PDB entry 6OKB | electron microscopy, 6.70 A resolution (low resolution: residue-level contacts below are approximate; hydrogen-bond / salt-bridge calls are withheld) | chains H and I of the 13 polymer chains in the assembly

# Chain H (and I)
Molecule: Major capsid protein
Organism: Escherichia phage T5
Notes: chain I of this document is another copy of the same molecule, construct and numbering; everything in this record applies to it too
UniProt: Q6QGD8 (CAPSD_BPT5); numbering as in UniProt (aligned over 160-458)
Chain sequence (299 residues; row label = number of the first residue in the row):
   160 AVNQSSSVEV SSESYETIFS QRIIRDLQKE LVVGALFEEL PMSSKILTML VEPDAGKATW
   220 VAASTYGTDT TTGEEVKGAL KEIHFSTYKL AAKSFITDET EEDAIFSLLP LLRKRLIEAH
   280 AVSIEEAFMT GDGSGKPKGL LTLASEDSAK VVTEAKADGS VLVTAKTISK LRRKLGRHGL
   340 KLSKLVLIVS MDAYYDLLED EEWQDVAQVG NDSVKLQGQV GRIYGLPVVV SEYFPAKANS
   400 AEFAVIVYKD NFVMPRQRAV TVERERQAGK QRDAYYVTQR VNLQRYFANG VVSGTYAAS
Not modelled in the structure: 160-169

# How chain H and chain I interact
Pairs across the interface (31; chain H residue first):
  Lys248(H) - Val220(I)
  Lys248(H) - Ala221(I)
  Leu249(H) - Trp219(I)
  Leu249(H) - Val220(I)
  Ala250(H) - Val220(I)
  Ala251(H) - Thr218(I)
  Lys252(H) - Thr218(I)
  Ile255(H) - Val210(I)
  Thr259(H) - Leu209(I)
  Asp262(H) - Ser202(I)
  Asp262(H) - Leu206(I)
  Ile264(H) - Leu206(I)
  Leu267(H) - Leu206(I)
  Leu270(H) - Met208(I)
  Leu270(H) - Tyr445(I)
  Leu271(H) - Met208(I)
  Arg274(H) - Met208(I)
  Arg274(H) - Asp213(I)
  Arg274(H) - Tyr445(I)
  Gly294(H) - Trp219(I)
  Gly294(H) - Ala221(I)
  Lys295(H) - Trp219(I)
  Met350(H) - Arg332(I)
  Met350(H) - Arg336(I)
  Tyr353(H) - Arg332(I)
  Tyr354(H) - Lys329(I)
  Tyr354(H) - Arg332(I)
  Leu357(H) - Arg331(I)
  Leu357(H) - Arg332(I)
  Asn370(H) - Val365(I)
  Glu391(H) - Arg336(I)
Also at the interface, not in a pair above, chain H (24 interface residues in all): Glu277, Ala278, Ser293
Also at the interface, not in a pair above, chain I (22 interface residues in all): Ser203, Thr207, Ala222, Ser223, Ser328, Phe446

# In short
24 residues of chain H face 22 of chain I across their interface.
Chain H and chain I are both Major capsid protein (Escherichia phage T5); the structure, Prohead 2 of the
phage T5, was determined by electron microscopy together with 6OMA and 6OMC from the same study.
